PDB entry 7S3B | X-ray diffraction, 1.89 A resolution | chains A and B

== Chain A ==
Molecule: Splicing factor U2AF 65 kDa subunit
Organism: Homo sapiens
UniProtKB: P26368 (U2AF2_HUMAN), isoform P26368-2; numbering as in UniProt (aligned over 141-341)
Sequence (204 residues; each row starts with the number of its first residue):
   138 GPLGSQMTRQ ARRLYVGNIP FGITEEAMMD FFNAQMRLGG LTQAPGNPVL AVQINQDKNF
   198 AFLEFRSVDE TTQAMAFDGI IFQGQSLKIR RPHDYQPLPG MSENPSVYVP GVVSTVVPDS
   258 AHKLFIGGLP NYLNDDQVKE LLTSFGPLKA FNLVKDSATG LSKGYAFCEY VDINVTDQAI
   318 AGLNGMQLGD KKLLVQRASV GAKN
Not modelled in the structure: 138-140, 235-239, 341
Sequence notes: expression tag (138-140)
Curated features (UniProtKB/Swiss-Prot):
  - modified residue: Lys276 (5-hydroxylysine), Ser294 (Phosphoserine)
  - natural variant: Arg149 (R149W: In DEVDFB)
From the paper describing this entry:
  - binding site for the 8-nt DNA/RNA hybrid strand (chain B): Lys225, Arg227
  - binding site for the 8-nt DNA/RNA hybrid strand (chain B): Gly297 (proposed by the authors, not directly observed)
  - mutagenesis - K225E, R227E: decreased binding to G5 variant
  - mutagenesis - K225N, R227N: decreased binding to purine-containing RNAs
  - conformationally variable residues (order/disorder transition): His230 to Pro247
  - mutagenesis - K225E, R227E: decreased binding to AdML Py tract
  - mutagenesis - G297D: unchanged binding to all-uridine oligonucleotide
  - mutagenesis - G297D: decreased binding to other nucleotide variants

== Chain B ==
Molecule: 8-nt DNA/RNA hybrid strand
Sequence (8 nucleotides; row label = number of the first residue in the row):
     2 UUUGUUCC
Modified residues: BRU (5-bromo-2'-deoxyuridine-5'-monophosphate) at position 7

== How chain A and chain B interact ==
Contacting residue pairs (53; chain A residue first):
  Arg146(A) - C9(B)  hydrogen bond to the base
  Arg150(A) - C8(B)  hydrogen bond to the base
  Arg150(A) - C9(B)  base contact
  Tyr152(A) - U6(B)  hydrogen bond to the sugar
  Tyr152(A) - BRU_7(B)  stacking on the base
  Lys195(A) - U6(B)  hydrogen bond to the base
  Asn196(A) - U6(B)  hydrogen bond to the base
  Phe197(A) - U6(B)  sugar contact
  Phe197(A) - BRU_7(B)  sugar contact
  Phe197(A) - C8(B)  sugar contact
  Phe199(A) - BRU_7(B)  base contact
  Phe199(A) - C8(B)  stacking on the base
  Lys225(A) - G5(B)  phosphate contact
  Lys225(A) - U6(B)  salt bridge to the phosphate
  Lys225(A) - BRU_7(B)  base contact
  Arg227(A) - G5(B)  base contact
  Arg227(A) - BRU_7(B)  base contact
  Arg228(A) - BRU_7(B)  hydrogen bond to the base
  Pro229(A) - BRU_7(B)  base contact
  Pro229(A) - C8(B)  base contact
  His230(A) - BRU_7(B)  stacking on the base
  Asp231(A) - C8(B)  hydrogen bond to the base
  Asp231(A) - C9(B)  hydrogen bond to the base
  Thr252(A) - G5(B)  hydrogen bond to the base
  Val254(A) - G5(B)  hydrogen bond to the base
  Asp256(A) - DU4(B)  base contact
  Lys260(A) - DU4(B)  hydrogen bond to the base
  Phe262(A) - U2(B)  phosphate contact
  Phe262(A) - U3(B)  stacking on the base
  Gly264(A) - U2(B)  base contact
  Gly265(A) - U2(B)  hydrogen bond to the sugar
  Asn289(A) - DU4(B)  hydrogen bond to the base
  Asn289(A) - G5(B)  base contact
  Val291(A) - DU4(B)  base contact
  Asp293(A) - U6(B)  base contact
  Ser294(A) - U6(B)  hydrogen bond to the sugar
  Gly297(A) - U6(B)  hydrogen bond to the base
  Lys300(A) - U2(B)  phosphate contact
  Tyr302(A) - U2(B)  sugar contact
  Tyr302(A) - U3(B)  sugar contact
  Tyr302(A) - DU4(B)  hydrogen bond to the sugar
  Phe304(A) - U3(B)  sugar contact
  Phe304(A) - DU4(B)  stacking on the base
  Lys328(A) - U2(B)  salt bridge to the phosphate
  Lys329(A) - U2(B)  hydrogen bond to the base
  Leu331(A) - U2(B)  base contact
  Gln333(A) - U3(B)  hydrogen bond to the base
  Arg334(A) - U3(B)  base contact
  Ala335(A) - U3(B)  hydrogen bond to the base
  Gly338(A) - U3(B)  hydrogen bond to the base
  Ala339(A) - U3(B)  base contact
  Lys340(A) - U3(B)  hydrogen bond to the sugar
  Lys340(A) - DU4(B)  phosphate contact
Interface residues without a listed pair, chain A (41 interface residues in all): Val253, Thr296, Gly301, Val337

== Overview ==
Chain A and chain B form an interface of 41 and 8 residues respectively; the contacts include 21 hydrogen
bonds, 2 salt bridges and 5 aromatic stacking contacts. Polar contacts include Arg146(A)-C9(B),
Arg150(A)-C8(B) and Lys195(A)-U6(B). The paper reports a binding site for the 8-nt DNA/RNA hybrid strand
(chain B) at Lys225(A), Arg227(A) and Gly297(A); K225E and R227E of chain A reduce binding to G5 variant; 5
substitutions were tested in all.
Chain A is Splicing factor U2AF 65 kDa subunit (Homo sapiens) and chain B is an 8-nt DNA/RNA hybrid strand;
the structure, Crystal structure of intact U2AF65 RRM-region bound to AdML-G5 oligonucleotide, was determined
by X-ray diffraction together with 7S3A and 7S3C from the same study.
